PDB entry 2BVN | X-ray diffraction, 2.30 A resolution | chain A

# Chain A
Molecule: Elongation factor tu
Source organism: Escherichia coli
Notes: EC 3.6.1.48
Reference sequence: P0A6N1 (EFTU_ECOLI); residue numbers follow UniProt; this construct covers 1-393
Sequence (393 residues; numbered 1 to 393; the number before each row is that of its first residue):
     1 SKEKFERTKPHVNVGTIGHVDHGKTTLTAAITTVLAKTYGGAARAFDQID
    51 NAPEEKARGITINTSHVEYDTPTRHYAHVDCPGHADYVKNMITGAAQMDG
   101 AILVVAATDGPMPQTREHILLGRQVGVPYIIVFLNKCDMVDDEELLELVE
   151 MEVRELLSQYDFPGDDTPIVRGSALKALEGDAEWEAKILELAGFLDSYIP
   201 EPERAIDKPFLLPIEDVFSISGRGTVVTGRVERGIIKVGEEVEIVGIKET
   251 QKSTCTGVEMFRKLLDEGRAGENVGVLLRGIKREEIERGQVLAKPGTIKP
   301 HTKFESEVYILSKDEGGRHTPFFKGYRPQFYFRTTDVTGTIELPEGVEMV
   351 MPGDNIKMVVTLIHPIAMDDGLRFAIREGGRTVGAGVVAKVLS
Not modelled in the structure: 1-8, 42-54
Metal / ion sites: Mg2+: Thr25 (together with GMP-PNP)
Ligand contacts:
  - enacyloxin iia (ENX): Ala96, Arg116, Glu117, Leu120, Arg123, Gln124, Val125, Gly126, Gln159, Tyr160, Asp161, Tyr309, Leu311, Lys313, Asp314, Glu315, Gly316, Tyr331, Phe332, Arg333, Arg373, Phe374, Ala375, Ala385
  - GMP-PNP (GNP; phosphoaminophosphonic acid-guanylate ester): His19, Val20, Asp21, His22, Gly23, Lys24, Thr25, Thr26, Cys81, Pro82, Gly83, His84, Asn135, Lys136, Asp138, Met139, Ser173, Ala174, Leu175

# Overview
Ligands of chain A: GMP-PNP and enacyloxin iia.
Chain A is Elongation factor tu (Escherichia coli); the structure, E. coli EF-Tu:GDPNP in complex with the
antibiotic enacyloxin IIa, was determined by X-ray diffraction together with 1OB5 from the same study.
